PDB entry 2WX4 | X-ray diffraction, 2.80 A resolution | chains A and C of the 3 polymer chains in the assembly

Chain A (and C):
Name: Decapping protein 1
From: Drosophila melanogaster
Notes: fragment: trimerization domain, residues 328-366; chain C of this document is another copy of the same molecule, construct and numbering; everything in this record applies to it too
UniProt: Q9W1H5 (Q9W1H5_DROME); residue numbers follow UniProt; this construct covers 328-366
Chain sequence (46 residues; row label = number of the first residue in the row):
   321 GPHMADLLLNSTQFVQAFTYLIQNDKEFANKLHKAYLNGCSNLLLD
Disordered / not traced: 359-366 (chain C: 364-366)

Interface between chain A and chain C:
Residue-residue contacts - 31 pairs, chain A then chain C:
  P322(A) - M324(C)
  M324(A) - M324(C)  hydrophobic
  M324(A) - L327(C)  hydrophobic
  L327(A) - M324(C)  hydrophobic
  L327(A) - L327(C)  hydrophobic
  L329(A) - L329(C)  hydrophobic
  L329(A) - F334(C)  hydrophobic
  L329(A) - A337(C)  hydrophobic
  L329(A) - F338(C)
  L329(A) - L341(C)  hydrophobic
  L329(A) - F348(C)
  N330(A) - L341(C)
  N330(A) - D345(C)  hydrogen bond
  N330(A) - F348(C)
  V335(A) - F348(C)  hydrophobic
  V335(A) - K351(C)
  F338(A) - F334(C)  hydrophobic
  F338(A) - F338(C)  hydrophobic
  F338(A) - L352(C)  hydrophobic
  T339(A) - K351(C)
  T339(A) - A355(C)
  I342(A) - L352(C)  hydrophobic
  I342(A) - A355(C)
  I342(A) - Y356(C)
  Q343(A) - A355(C)
  Q343(A) - N358(C)  hydrogen bond
  Q343(A) - G359(C)
  Q343(A) - L363(C)
  F348(A) - Y356(C)  hydrophobic
  L352(A) - Y356(C)  hydrophobic
  H353(A) - Y356(C)  hydrogen bond
Also at the interface, not in a pair above, chain A (18 interface residues in all): H323, N344, D345, K346, A349
Also at the interface, not in a pair above, chain C (18 interface residues in all): C360, N362

Summary:
The chain A/chain C interface involves 18 residues from each chain, with 3 hydrogen bonds. Polar pairs include
N330(A)-D345(C), Q343(A)-N358(C) and H353(A)-Y356(C).
Chain A and chain C are both Decapping protein 1 (Drosophila melanogaster); the structure, Asymmetric trimer
of the Drosophila melanogaster DCP1 C-terminal domain, was determined by X-ray diffraction (same publication
as 2WX3).
